Entry 6RZW (electron microscopy, 18.80 A resolution (very low resolution: no residue pairs are listed; an interface is given only as per-side residue counts)); this record covers chains B and D of the 10 polymer chains in the assembly.

Chain B (and D):
Name: Putative mitochondrial dynamin protein
Source organism: Chaetomium thermophilum var. thermophilum DSM 1495
Notes: chain D of this document is another copy of the same molecule, construct and numbering; everything in this record applies to it too
Reference sequence: G0SGC7 (G0SGC7_CHATD); residue numbers follow UniProt; this construct covers 219-913
Amino-acid sequence (695 residues; each row starts with the number of its first residue):
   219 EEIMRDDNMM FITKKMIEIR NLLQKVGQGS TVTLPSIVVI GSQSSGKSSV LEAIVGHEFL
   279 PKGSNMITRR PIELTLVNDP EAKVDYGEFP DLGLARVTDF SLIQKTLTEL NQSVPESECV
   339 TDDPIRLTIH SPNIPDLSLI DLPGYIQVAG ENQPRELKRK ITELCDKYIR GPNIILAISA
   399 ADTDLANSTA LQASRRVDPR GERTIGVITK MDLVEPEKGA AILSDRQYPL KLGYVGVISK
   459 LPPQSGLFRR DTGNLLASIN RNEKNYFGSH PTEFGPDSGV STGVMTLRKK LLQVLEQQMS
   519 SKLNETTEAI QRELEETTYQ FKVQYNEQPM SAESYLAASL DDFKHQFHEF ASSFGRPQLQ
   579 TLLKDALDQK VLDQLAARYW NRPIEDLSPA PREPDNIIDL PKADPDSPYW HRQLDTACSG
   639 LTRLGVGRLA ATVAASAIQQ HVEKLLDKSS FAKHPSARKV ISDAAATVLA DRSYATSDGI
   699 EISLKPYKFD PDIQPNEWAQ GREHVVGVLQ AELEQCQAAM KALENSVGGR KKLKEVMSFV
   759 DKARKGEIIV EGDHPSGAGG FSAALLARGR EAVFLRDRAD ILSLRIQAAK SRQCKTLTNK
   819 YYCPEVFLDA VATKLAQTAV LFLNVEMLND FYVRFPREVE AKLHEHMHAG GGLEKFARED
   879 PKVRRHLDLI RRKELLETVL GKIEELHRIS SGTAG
Not modelled in the structure: 219-223, 333-338, 365-374, 459-470, 911-913
Cystine bridges: Cys812-Cys821
Curated features (UniProtKB/Swiss-Prot):
  - region: Gly259 to Ser266 (G1 motif), Ile285 to Arg287 (G2 motif), Asp359 to Gly362 (G3 motif), Thr427 to Asp430 (G4 motif), Ile456 to Leu459 (G5 motif)
  - binding site (GTP): Ser262, Gly264, Lys265, Ser266, Ser267, Gly281, Lys428, Asp430, Ser457
  - binding site (Mg(2+)): Ser266, Thr286, Asp359
  - mutagenesis: Asp559 (D559A: Impaired mitochondrial morphology), Lys562 (K562A: Impaired mitochondrial morphology), Phe840 (F840D: Abolished GTPase activity)
Reported in the primary citation:
  - mutagenesis - Y537A, D559A, K562A, R646A: unchanged binding to liposome
  - mutagenesis - Y537A, D559A, K562A, R646A: unchanged catalytic activity on liposome

How chain B and chain D interact:
At this resolution (19 A) residue pairs are not listed: 6 residues of chain B and 9 of chain D lie at the interface.

Overview:
The interface between chain B and chain D involves 6 residues on one side and 9 on the other. From the paper:
Y537A, D559A and K562A of chain B, among others, leave binding to liposome unchanged; Y537A, D559A and K562A
of chain B, among others, leave catalytic activity on liposome unchanged.
Chain B and chain D are both Putative mitochondrial dynamin protein (Chaetomium thermophilum var. thermophilum
DSM 1495); the structure, Structure of s-Mgm1 decorating the inner surface of tubulated lipid membranes in the
GTPgammaS bound state, was determined by electron microscopy (same publication as 6RZT, 6RZU, 6RZV and 6QL4).
